Entry 5SWZ (X-ray diffraction, 2.65 A resolution); this record covers chains C and E of the 5 polymer chains in the assembly.

== Chain C ==
Molecule: influenza NP366 epitope
Sequence (9 residues; row label = number of the first residue in the row):
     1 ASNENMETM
From the paper describing this entry:
  - mutagenesis - A1N (Tm 43 degC): decreased stability

== Chain E ==
Molecule: NP1-B17 TCR beta chain
Organism: Mus musculus
Sequence (243 residues; numbered 1 to 256; 13 numbers in that range are skipped by the numbering (no residue carries them; nothing is unmodelled there); the number before each row is that of its first residue):
     1 DTTVKQNPRY KLARVGKPVN LICSQTMNHD T
    39 MYWYQKKPNQ APKLLLFYYD KIL
    66 NREADT
    73 FEKFQSSRPN N
    85 SFCSLYIGSA GLEYSAMYLC ASSRDLGRDT QYFGPGTRLT VLEDLKNVFP PEVAVFEPSE
   145 AEISHTQKAT LVCLATGFYP DHVELSWWVN GKEVHSGVCT DPQPLKEQPA LNDSRYALSS
   205 RLRVSATFWQ NPRNHFRCQV QFYGLSENDE WTQDRAKPVT QIVSAEAWGR AD
Disordered / not traced: 1-2, 256
Cystine bridges: Cys23-Cys104, Cys157-Cys222
Bound ions: Na+: Ser107, Gly111, Asp113
From the paper describing this entry:
  - mutagenesis - E74A: decreased signaling
  - mutagenesis - Y57A, N66A, R67A, L110A: abolished signaling

== How chain C and chain E interact ==
Residue-residue contacts (9; chain C residue first):
  Glu4(C) with Lys59(E), salt bridge
  Asn5(C) with Ile60(E)
  Met6(C) with Ile60(E); Leu61(E)
  Glu7(C) with Leu61(E); Arg67(E), salt bridge
  Thr8(C) with Ile60(E); Leu61(E), hydrogen bond (backbone-backbone); Asn66(E), hydrogen bond
The authors on this interface:
  - residue pairs: Glu7(C)-Arg67(E) (salt bridge), Thr8(C)-Asn66(E) (hydrogen bond)
  - interface residues, chain C: Asn5(C), Met6(C), Glu7(C), Thr8(C)
  - hot spots on chain C (mutagenesis) - E7A: decreased binding to NP1-B17 TCR

== Overview ==
Chain C and chain E each contribute 5 residues to their interface, with 2 hydrogen bonds and 2 salt bridges.
Polar contacts include Glu4(C)-Lys59(E), Glu7(C)-Arg67(E) and Thr8(C)-Asn66(E). The paper describes a salt
bridge between Glu7(C) and Arg67(E); a hydrogen bond between Thr8(C) and Asn66(E). From the paper: Y57A, N66A
and R67A of chain E, among others, abolish signaling; interface residues Asn5(C), Met6(C) and Glu7(C) among
others; 7 substitutions were tested in all.
Here chain C is influenza NP366 epitope and chain E is NP1-B17 TCR beta chain (Mus musculus). Entry 5SWZ
(Crystal Structure of NP1-B17 TCR-H2Db-NP complex) was determined by X-ray diffraction (same publication as
5SWS).
